5LUM - chains F and A; structure by X-ray diffraction, 2.60 A resolution.

[Chain F]
Name: Heat shock protein beta-6
UniProt: O14558 (HSPB6_HUMAN); numbering as in UniProt (aligned over 2-10)
Amino-acid sequence (9 residues; numbered 2 to 10; the number before each row is that of its first residue):
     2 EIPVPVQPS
UniProt features mapped onto this chain:
  - mutagenesis: Ile3 (I3G: Increases homodimer-based self-association properties; increases chaperone activity; when associated with G-5), Val5 (V5G: Increases homodimer-based self-association properties; increases chaperone activity; when associated with G-3)

[Chain A]
Name: Heat shock protein beta-6
Organism: Homo sapiens
Notes: fragment: ACD domain
UniProt: O14558 (HSPB6_HUMAN); numbering as in UniProt (aligned over 72-149)
Amino-acid sequence (78 residues; row label = number of the first residue in the row):
    72 GHFSVLLDVKHFSPEEIAVKVVGEHVEVHARHEERPDEHGFVAREFHRRY
   122 RLPPGVDPAAVTSALSPEGVLSIQAAPA
UniProt features mapped onto this chain:
  - mutagenesis: Ser134 (S134Q: Decreases heteromer formation with CRYAB)

[Interface between chain F and chain A]
Residue-residue contacts - 24 pairs, chain F then chain A:
  Glu2(F) with Lys91(A), salt bridge; Val92(A); Val93(A)
  Ile3(F) with Lys91(A); Val92(A), hydrogen bond (backbone-backbone); Pro129(A)
  Pro4(F) with Val90(A)
  Val5(F) with Val90(A), hydrogen bond (backbone-backbone); Val132(A); Thr133(A); Ser134(A)
  Pro6(F) with Ser134(A)
  Val7(F) with Ile88(A); Val90(A), hydrophobic; Ser134(A); Leu142(A), hydrophobic
  Gln8(F) with Ser134(A), hydrogen bond (backbone-backbone); Ala135(A); Leu136(A), hydrogen bond (backbone-backbone)
  Pro9(F) with Leu136(A)
  Ser10(F) with Ala135(A); Leu136(A), hydrogen bond (backbone-backbone); Ser137(A); Pro138(A)
Interface residues without a listed pair, chain A (16 interface residues in all): Pro85, Ala130
The authors on this interface:
  - interface residues, chain F: Val5(F), Val7(F)

[Summary]
Chain F and chain A form an interface of 9 and 16 residues respectively; the contacts include 5 hydrogen bonds
and 1 salt bridge. Polar pairs include Glu2(F)-Lys91(A), Ile3(F)-Val92(A) and Val5(F)-Val90(A). From UniProt:
2 mutagenesis sites on chain F; one mutagenesis site on chain A. From the paper: interface residues Val5(F)
and Val7(F).
Here chain F is Heat shock protein beta-6 and chain A is Heat shock protein beta-6 (Homo sapiens). Entry 5LUM
(Alpha-crystallin domain of human HSPB6 patched with its N-terminal peptide) was determined by X-ray
diffraction together with 5LTW, 5LU1 and 5LU2 from the same study.
